PDB entry 2WDR | X-ray diffraction, 3.20 A resolution | chains C and D of the 4 polymer chains in the assembly

# Chain C
Protein: Succinate dehydrogenase cytochrome B556 subunit
Source organism: Escherichia coli
Notes: EC 1.3.5.1
UniProtKB: P69054 (DHSC_ECOLI); numbering as in UniProt (aligned over 1-129)
Amino-acid sequence (129 residues; each row starts with the number of its first residue):
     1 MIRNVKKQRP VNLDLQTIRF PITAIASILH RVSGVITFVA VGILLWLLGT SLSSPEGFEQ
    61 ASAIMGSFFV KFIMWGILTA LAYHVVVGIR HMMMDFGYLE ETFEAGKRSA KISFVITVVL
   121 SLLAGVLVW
Disordered / not traced: 1-7
Bound ions: heme Fe: His-84 (shared with His-71(D) of chain D)
Small-molecule neighbours:
  - heme (HEM): His-30, Arg-31, Gly-34, Val-35, Thr-37, Phe-38, Val-41, His-84, Val-85, Gly-88, Ile-89, His-91, Met-92
  - pentachlorophenol (PCI): Leu-15, Phe-20, Ala-24, Ser-27, Ile-28, Arg-31
Swiss-Prot annotation at these positions:
  - binding site (heme): His-84

# Chain D
Protein: Succinate dehydrogenase hydrophobic membrane anchor subunit
Source organism: Escherichia coli
Notes: EC 1.3.5.1
UniProtKB: P0AC44 (DHSD_ECOLI); numbering as in UniProt (aligned over 1-115)
Amino-acid sequence (115 residues; numbered 1 to 115; the number before each row is that of its first residue):
     1 MVSNASALGR NGVHDFILVR ATAIVLTLYI IYMVGFFATS GELTYEVWIG FFASAFTKVF
    61 TLLALFSILI HAWIGMWQVL TDYVKPLALR LMLQLVIVVA LVVYVIYGFV VVWGV
Disordered / not traced: 1-10
Bound ions: heme Fe: His-71 (shared with His-84(C) of chain C)
Small-molecule neighbours: heme (HEM): Val-19, Arg-20, Ala-23, Leu-26, Thr-27, Ile-30, Ile-68, His-71, Ala-72, Gly-75, Met-76, Gln-78, Val-79
Swiss-Prot annotation at these positions:
  - binding site (heme): His-71
  - binding site (a ubiquinone): Tyr-83

# Interface between chain C and chain D
Contacting residue pairs (33):
  Arg-31(C) / Val-79(D)
  Arg-31(C) / Asp-82(D)  salt bridge
  Arg-31(C) / Tyr-83(D)  hydrogen bond
  Val-35(C) / Met-76(D)  hydrophobic
  Phe-38(C) / Ile-97(D)  hydrophobic
  Phe-38(C) / Leu-101(D)  hydrophobic
  Phe-38(C) / Tyr-104(D)  hydrogen bond (backbone-side chain)
  Val-39(C) / Tyr-104(D)
  Val-41(C) / Tyr-104(D)  hydrophobic
  Gly-42(C) / Tyr-104(D)  hydrogen bond (backbone-side chain)
  Leu-45(C) / Leu-65(D)  hydrophobic
  Leu-45(C) / Tyr-104(D)
  Leu-45(C) / Tyr-107(D)
  Leu-48(C) / Trp-48(D)  hydrophobic
  Leu-48(C) / Phe-52(D)  hydrophobic
  Gly-49(C) / Tyr-107(D)
  Gly-49(C) / Val-111(D)
  Ser-51(C) / Trp-48(D)  hydrogen bond
  Leu-52(C) / Trp-48(D)
  Leu-52(C) / Val-111(D)  hydrophobic
  Ser-54(C) / Tyr-45(D)
  Pro-55(C) / Tyr-45(D)  hydrophobic
  Phe-58(C) / Leu-43(D)
  Phe-58(C) / Tyr-45(D)  hydrophobic
  Phe-58(C) / Trp-48(D)
  Leu-81(C) / Ile-30(D)  hydrophobic
  His-84(C) / His-71(D)
  Val-85(C) / Ile-30(D)  hydrophobic
  Met-92(C) / Arg-20(D)
  Met-92(C) / Ile-24(D)  hydrophobic
  Asp-95(C) / Phe-16(D)
  Asp-95(C) / Arg-20(D)  salt bridge
  Leu-127(C) / Phe-37(D)  hydrophobic
Also at the interface, not in a pair above, chain C (22 interface residues in all): Ile-89, His-91
Also at the interface, not in a pair above, chain D (28 interface residues in all): Ala-23, Thr-27, Thr-44, Ile-49, Ile-68, Ala-72, Ala-100, Val-115

# Summary
The interface between chain C and chain D involves 22 residues on one side and 28 on the other, with 4
hydrogen bonds and 2 salt bridges. Polar contacts include Arg-31(C)/Asp-82(D), Asp-95(C)/Arg-20(D) and
Arg-31(C)/Tyr-83(D). Heme is bound between chain C and chain D.
Here chain C is Succinate dehydrogenase cytochrome B556 subunit and chain D is Succinate dehydrogenase
hydrophobic membrane anchor subunit, both from Escherichia coli. Entry 2WDR (E. coli succinate:quinone
oxidoreductase (SQR) with pentachlorophenol bound) was determined by X-ray diffraction together with 2WDQ and
2WDV from the same study.
